PDB entry 1NK4 | X-ray diffraction, 1.60 A resolution | chains C and A of the 3 polymer chains in the assembly

# Chain C
Molecule: DNA template strand
Sequence (16 nucleotides; numbered -2 to 13; the number before each row is that of its first residue; numbers below 1 keep their minus sign (DG-2 is residue -2)):
    -2 GTACGTGCTG ATCGCA
Not modelled in the structure: -2 to 3

# Chain A
Protein: DNA polymerase I
From: Geobacillus stearothermophilus
Notes: EC 2.7.7.7; fragment: bacillus fragment (analogous to the e. coli klenow fragment)
UniProt: P52026 (DPO1_BACST); numbering as in UniProt (aligned over 304-876)
Sequence (580 residues; row label = number of the first residue in the row):
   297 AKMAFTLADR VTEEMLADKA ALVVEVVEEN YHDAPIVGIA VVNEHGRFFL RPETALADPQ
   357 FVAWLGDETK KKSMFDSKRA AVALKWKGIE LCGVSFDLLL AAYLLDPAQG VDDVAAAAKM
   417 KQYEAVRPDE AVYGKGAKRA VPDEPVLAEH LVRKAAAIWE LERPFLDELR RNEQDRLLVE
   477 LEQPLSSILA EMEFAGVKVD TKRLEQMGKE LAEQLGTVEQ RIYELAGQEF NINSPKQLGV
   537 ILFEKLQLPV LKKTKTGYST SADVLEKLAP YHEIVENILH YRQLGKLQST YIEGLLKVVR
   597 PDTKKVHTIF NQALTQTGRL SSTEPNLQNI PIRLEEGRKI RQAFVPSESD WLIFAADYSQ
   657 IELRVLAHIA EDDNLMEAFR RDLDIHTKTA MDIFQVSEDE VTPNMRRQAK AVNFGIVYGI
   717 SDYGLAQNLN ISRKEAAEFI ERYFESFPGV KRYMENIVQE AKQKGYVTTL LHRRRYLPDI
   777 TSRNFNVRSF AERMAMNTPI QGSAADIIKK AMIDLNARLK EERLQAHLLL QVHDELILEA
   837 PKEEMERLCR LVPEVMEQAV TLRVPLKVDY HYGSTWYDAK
Bound ions: Mg2+: Asp653, Tyr654, Asp830
Swiss-Prot annotation at these positions:
  - natural variant: Arg306 (S306R: In strain: X; this construct carries the variant), Glu309 (D309E: In strain: X; this construct carries the variant), Val320 (V320L: In strain: X), Asp329 (H329D: In strain: X; this construct carries the variant), His341 (R341H: In strain: X; this construct carries the variant), Gln356 (K356Q: In strain: X; this construct carries the variant), Val358 (L358V: In strain: X; this construct carries the variant), Ser369 (T369S: In strain: X; this construct carries the variant), Cys388 (R388C: In strain: X; this construct carries the variant), Ser391 (V391S: In strain: X; this construct carries the variant), Ala411 (A411R: In strain: X), Ala413 (V413A: In strain: X; this construct carries the variant), 33 further natural variant entries in UniProt

# Chain C / chain A interface
Pairs across the interface (28):
  DG4(C) - Phe710(A)  base contact
  DG4(C) - Tyr714(A)  sugar contact
  DG4(C) - Gly715(A)  sugar contact
  DG4(C) - Ile716(A)  phosphate contact
  DG4(C) - Ser717(A)  phosphate contact
  DG4(C) - Phe786(A)  phosphate contact
  DG4(C) - Arg789(A)  salt bridge to the phosphate
  DC5(C) - Phe786(A)  phosphate contact
  DT6(C) - Leu610(A)  phosphate contact
  DT6(C) - Thr611(A)  sugar contact
  DT6(C) - Ser617(A)  phosphate contact
  DG7(C) - Leu610(A)  phosphate contact
  DG7(C) - Ser617(A)  hydrogen bond to the phosphate
  DG7(C) - Ser618(A)  sugar contact
  DG7(C) - Thr619(A)  sugar contact
  DG7(C) - Asn622(A)  hydrogen bond to the sugar
  DG7(C) - Asn625(A)  base contact
  DA8(C) - Thr619(A)  phosphate contact
  DA8(C) - Glu620(A)  hydrogen bond to the phosphate
  DT9(C) - Ser585(A)  phosphate contact
  DT9(C) - Thr586(A)  sugar contact
  DT9(C) - Gly590(A)  phosphate contact
  DC10(C) - Ser585(A)  phosphate contact
  DG11(C) - Asn527(A)  hydrogen bond to the phosphate
  DG11(C) - Asn529(A)  sugar contact
  DG11(C) - Ser530(A)  hydrogen bond to the phosphate
  DC12(C) - Ser530(A)  hydrogen bond to the phosphate
  DC12(C) - Gln533(A)  phosphate contact
Also at the interface, not in a pair above, chain A (26 interface residues in all): Lys582, Gln612, Pro621, Met790

# Overview
9 residues of chain C and 26 residues of chain A are in contact; the contacts include 6 hydrogen bonds and 1
salt bridge. Among the polar pairs are DG7(C)-Asn622(A), DG7(C)-Ser617(A) and DA8(C)-Glu620(A). Asp653(A),
Tyr654(A) and Asp830(A) form the Mg2+ site.
Here chain C is DNA template strand and chain A is DNA polymerase I (Geobacillus stearothermophilus). Entry
1NK4 (Guanine-guanine mismatch at the polymerase active site) was determined by X-ray diffraction (same
publication as 1NJW, 1NJX, 1NJY, 1NJZ, 1NK0, 1NK5 and 7 further entries).
